9H9L - chains A and R of the 13 polymer chains in the assembly; structure by electron microscopy, 3.20 A resolution.

== Chain A ==
Molecule: 16S RNA
Organism: Escherichia coli
Sequence (1541 nucleotides; numbered 1 to 1542; 1 number in that range is skipped by the numbering (no residue carries it; nothing is unmodelled there); the number before each row is that of its first residue):
     1 AAAUUGAAGAGUUUGAUCAUGGCUCAGAUUGAACGCUGGCGGCAGGCCUA
    51 ACACAUGCAAGUCGAACGGUAACAGGAAGAAGCUUGCUUCUUUGCUGACG
   101 AGUGGCGGACGGGUGAGUAAUGUCUGGGAAACUGCCUGAUGGAGGGGGAU
   151 AACUACUGGAAACGGUAGCUAAUACCGCAUAACGUCGCAAGACCAAAGAG
   201 GGGGACCUUCGGGCCUCUUGCCAUCGGAUGUGCCCAGAUGGGAUUAGCUA
   251 GUAGGUGGGGUAACGGCUCACCUAGGCGACGAUCCCUAGCUGGUCUGAGA
   301 GGAUGACCAGCCACACUGGAACUGAGACACGGUCCAGACUCCUACGGGAG
   351 GCAGCAGUGGGGAAUAUUGCACAAUGGGCGCAAGCCUGAUGCAGCCAUGC
   401 CGCGUGUAUGAAGAAGGCCUUCGGGUUGUAAAGUACUUUCAGCGGGGAGG
   451 AAGGGAGUAAAGUUAAUACCUUUGCUCAUUGACGUUACCCGCAGAAGAAG
   501 CACCGGCUAACUCCGUGCCAGCAGCCXCGGUAAUACGGAGGGUGCAAGCG
   551 UUAAUCGGAAUUACUGGGCGUAAAGCGCACGCAGGCGGUUUGUUAAGUCA
   601 GAUGUGAAAUCCCCGGGCUCAACCUGGGAACUGCAUCUGAUACUGGCAAG
   651 CUUGAGUCUCGUAGAGGGGGGUAGAAUUCCAGGUGUAGCGGUGAAAUGCG
   701 UAGAGAUCUGGAGGAAUACCGGUGGCGAAGGCGGCCCCCUGGACGAAGAC
   751 UGACGCUCAGGUGCGAAAGCGUGGGGAGCAAACAGGAUUAGAUACCCUGG
   801 UAGUCCACGCCGUAAACGAUGUCGACUUGGAGGUUGUGCCCUUGAGGCGU
   851 GGCUUCCGGAGCUAACGCGUUAAGUCGACCGCCUGGGGAGUACGGCCGCA
   901 AGGUUAAAACUCAAAUGAAUUGACGGGGGC
   932 CCGCACAAGCGGUGGAGCAUGUGGUUUAAUUCGAUGXAACGCGAAGAACC
   982 UUACCUGGUCUUGACAUCCACGGAAGUUUUCAGAGAUGAGAAUGUGCCUU
  1032 CGGGAACCGUGAGACAGGUGCUGCAUGGCUGUCGUCAGCUCGUGUUGUGA
  1082 AAUGUUGGGUUAAGUCCCGCAACGAGCGCAACCCUUAUCCUUUGUUGCCA
  1132 GCGGUCCGGCCGGGAACUCAAAGGAGACUGCCAGUGAUAAACUGGAGGAA
  1182 GGUGGGGAUGACGUCAAGUCAUCAUGGCCCUUACGACCAGGGCUACACAC
  1232 GUGCUACAAUGGCGCAUACAAAGAGAAGCGACCUCGCGAGAGCAAGCGGA
  1282 CCUCAUAAAGUGCGUCGUAGUCCGGAUUGGAGUCUGCAACUCGACUCCAU
  1332 GAAGUCGGAAUCGCUAGUAAUCGUGGAUCAGAAUGCCACGGUGAAUACGU
  1382 UCCCGGCCUUGUACACACCGCCCGUXACACCAUGGGAGUGGGUUGCAAAA
  1432 GAAGUAGGUAGCUUAACCUUCGGGAGGGCGCUUACCACUUUGUGAUUCAU
  1482 GACUGGGGUGAAGUCGUAACAAGGUAACCGUAGGGGAACCUGCGGUUGGA
  1532 UCACCUCCUUA
Not modelled in the structure: 932-1386, 1535-1542
Modified positions: PSU (pseudouridine-5'-monophosphate) at position 516, G7M (N7-methyl-guanosine-5'-monophosphate) at position 527, 2MG (2N-methylguanosine-5'-monophosphate) at position 967, 5MC (5-methylcytidine-5'-monophosphate) at position 968, 2MG (2N-methylguanosine-5'-monophosphate) at position 1208, 4OC (4n,o2'-methylcytidine-5'-monophosphate) at position 1402, 5MC (5-methylcytidine-5'-monophosphate) at position 1407, UR3 (3-methyluridine-5'-monophoshate) at position 1498, 2MG (2N-methylguanosine-5'-monophosphate) at position 1516, MA6 (6N-dimethyladenosine-5'-monophoshate) at position 1518, MA6 (6N-dimethyladenosine-5'-monophoshate) at position 1519
Ion coordination: Mg2+ site 1 near G21 (its only coordinating residue here); Mg2+ site 2 near A53 (its only coordinating residue here); Mg2+ site 3 near G57 (its only coordinating residue here); Mg2+ site 4: A59, U387; Mg2+ site 5: A109, G331; Mg2+ site 6: A116, G117, G289; Mg2+ site 7: G145, A197; Mg2+ site 8 near A174 (its only coordinating residue here); Mg2+ site 9: U180, A195; Mg2+ site 10 near G266 (its only coordinating residue here); Mg2+ site 11: G299, G558; Mg2+ site 12 near A306 (its only coordinating residue here); 3 more K+ sites not listed; 23 more Mg2+ sites not listed
Residues lining bound ligands: A1IC4 ((2S,3S)-2-[[(2S)-2-[[(2S,4S)-5-aminocarbonyloxy-4-oxidanyl-2-[[(2S,3R)-3-oxidanylpiperidin-2-yl]carbonylamino]pentanoyl]amino]-3-(1H-imidazol-4-yl)propanoyl]amino]-3-(2-chloranyl-1H-imidazol-4-yl)-3-oxidanyl-propanoic acid): U692, G693, U788, U789, G791, A792, A794, C795, C796, U1506

== Chain R ==
Molecule: Small ribosomal subunit protein bS18
Organism: Escherichia coli
UniProt: P0A7T7 (RS18_ECOLI); residues 1-75 here = UniProt positions 1-75
Chain sequence (75 residues; row label = number of the first residue in the row):
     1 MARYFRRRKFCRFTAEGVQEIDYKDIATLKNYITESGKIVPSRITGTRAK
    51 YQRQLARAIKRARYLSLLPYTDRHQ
Not modelled in the structure: 1-18, 75
UniProt features mapped onto this chain:
  - modified residue: Ala-2 (N-acetylalanine)

== Interface between chain A and chain R ==
Pairs across the interface - 25 pairs, chain A then chain R:
  A663(A) / Arg-53(R)  phosphate contact
  G664(A) / Arg-53(R)  salt bridge to the phosphate
  G664(A) / Arg-57(R)  salt bridge to the phosphate
  U672(A) / Tyr-64(R)  hydrogen bond to the sugar
  A673(A) / Tyr-64(R)  sugar contact
  A673(A) / Tyr-70(R)  sugar contact
  G674(A) / Tyr-70(R)  sugar contact
  A718(A) / Lys-38(R)  base contact
  A718(A) / Tyr-70(R)  base contact
  C719(A) / Lys-38(R)  base contact
  C719(A) / Ile-39(R)  hydrogen bond to the base
  C719(A) / Arg-63(R)  base contact
  C720(A) / Pro-41(R)  sugar contact
  C720(A) / Gln-52(R)  hydrogen bond to the phosphate
  C720(A) / Lys-60(R)  hydrogen bond to the base
  G721(A) / Pro-41(R)  phosphate contact
  G721(A) / Ser-42(R)  hydrogen bond to the phosphate
  G721(A) / Gln-52(R)  phosphate contact
  G734(A) / Lys-60(R)  sugar contact
  C736(A) / Arg-61(R)  salt bridge to the phosphate
  U835(A) / Lys-50(R)  phosphate contact
  U835(A) / Arg-53(R)  salt bridge to the phosphate
  G836(A) / Lys-50(R)  salt bridge to the phosphate
  A845(A) / Arg-48(R)  hydrogen bond to the phosphate
  G846(A) / Arg-48(R)  salt bridge to the phosphate
Other interface residues (no listed pair), chain A (16 interface residues in all): C735
Other interface residues (no listed pair), chain R (17 interface residues in all): Val-40, Ala-49, Ala-56

== Summary ==
The interface between chain A and chain R involves 16 residues on one side and 17 on the other, with 6
hydrogen bonds and 6 salt bridges. Among the polar pairs are C719(A)/Ile-39(R), C720(A)/Lys-60(R) and
U672(A)/Tyr-64(R). Bound to chain A: compound A1IC4.
Chain A is 16S RNA and chain R is Small ribosomal subunit protein bS18, both from Escherichia coli; the
structure, Complex 3 (BODY) 30S-tRNA-GE81112, was determined by electron microscopy, deposited together with
9H8G, 9H9H, 9H9I, 9H9J, 9H9K, 9H9M and 9H9N.
